PDB entry 7QOB | X-ray diffraction, 1.80 A resolution | chain AAA

# Chain AAA
Protein: Carbonic anhydrase 1
Organism: Homo sapiens
Notes: EC 4.2.1.1
UniProt: P00915 (CAH1_HUMAN); residues 0-260 here correspond to UniProt positions 1-261 (UniProt number = residue number + 1)
Sequence (261 residues; row label = number of the first residue in the row; numbering starts at 0):
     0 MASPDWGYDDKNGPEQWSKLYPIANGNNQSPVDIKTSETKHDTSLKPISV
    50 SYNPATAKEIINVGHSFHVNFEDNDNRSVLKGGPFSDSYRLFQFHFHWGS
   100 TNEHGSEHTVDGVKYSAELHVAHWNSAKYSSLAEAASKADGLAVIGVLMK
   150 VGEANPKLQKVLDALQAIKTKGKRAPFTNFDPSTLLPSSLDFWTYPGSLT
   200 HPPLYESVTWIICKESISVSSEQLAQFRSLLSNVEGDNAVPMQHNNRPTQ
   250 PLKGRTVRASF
Disordered / not traced: 0-4
UniProt features mapped onto this chain:
  - active site: H64 (Proton donor/acceptor)
  - binding site (Zn(2+)): H64, H67, H94, H96, H119, H200
  - binding site (substrate): T199, H200
  - modified residue: A1 (N-acetylalanine)
Metal / ion sites: Zn2+: H94, H96, H119
Residues lining bound ligands: benzoselenoate (E7I): H67, F91, Q92, H94, H96, H119, A121, V143, L198, T199, H200, W209

# Overview
Ligands of chain AAA: benzoselenoate. H94, H96 and H119 coordinate Zn2+. From UniProt: active-site residue
H64, 6 Zn2+-binding residues and substrate-binding residues T199 and H200.
Chain AAA is Carbonic anhydrase 1 (Homo sapiens); the structure, Human Carbonic Anhydrase I in complex with
benzoselenoate, was determined by X-ray diffraction together with 7QNV from the same study.
